Entry 5O0W (X-ray diffraction, 2.57 A resolution); this record covers chains A and B of the 8 polymer chains in the assembly.

[Chain A (and B)]
Molecule: Fructose-bisphosphate aldolase
From: Trypanosoma congolense (strain IL3000)
Notes: EC 4.1.2.13; chain B of this document is another copy of the same molecule, construct and numbering; everything in this record applies to it too
Reference sequence: G0UWE7 (G0UWE7_TRYCI); numbering as in UniProt (aligned over 1-372)
Amino-acid sequence (387 residues; each row starts with the number of its first residue):
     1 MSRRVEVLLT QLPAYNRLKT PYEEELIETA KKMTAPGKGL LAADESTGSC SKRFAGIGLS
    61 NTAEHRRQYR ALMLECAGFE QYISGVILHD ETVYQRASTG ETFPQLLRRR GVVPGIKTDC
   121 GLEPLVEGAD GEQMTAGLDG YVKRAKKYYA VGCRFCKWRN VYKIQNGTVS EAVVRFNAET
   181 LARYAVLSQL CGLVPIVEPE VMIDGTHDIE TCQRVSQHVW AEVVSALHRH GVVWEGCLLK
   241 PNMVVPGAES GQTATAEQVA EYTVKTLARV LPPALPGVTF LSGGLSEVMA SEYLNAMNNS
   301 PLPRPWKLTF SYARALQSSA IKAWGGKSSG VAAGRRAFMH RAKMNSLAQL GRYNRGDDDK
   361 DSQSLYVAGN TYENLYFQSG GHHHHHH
Unresolved in the structure: 1, 362-387 (chain B: 1, 360-387)
Sequence notes: expression tag (373-387)
From the paper describing this entry:
  - mutagenesis - A77E: unchanged binding to Nb474

[Chain A / chain B interface]
Residue-residue contacts - 49 pairs, chain A then chain B:
  Arg4(A) with Asn166(B)
  Leu12(A) with Thr168(B)
  Pro13(A) with Glu171(B); His218(B)
  Ala14(A) with Arg214(B); His218(B)
  Tyr15(A) with Gly167(B), hydrogen bond (side chain-backbone); Thr211(B); Arg214(B)
  Arg17(A) with Arg214(B); Arg269(B)
  Asn166(A) with Arg4(B), hydrogen bond
  Gly167(A) with Tyr15(B), hydrogen bond (backbone-side chain)
  Thr168(A) with Leu12(B)
  Glu171(A) with Pro13(B)
  Thr211(A) with Tyr15(B)
  Arg214(A) with Ala14(B); Tyr15(B); Arg17(B)
  His218(A) with Ala14(B)
  Ser225(A) with Ser225(B), hydrogen bond
  His228(A) with Arg269(B), hydrogen bond (side chain-backbone); Val270(B)
  Trp234(A) with Arg269(B)
  Glu235(A) with Arg269(B), salt bridge
  Ala268(A) with Pro272(B); Pro273(B); Ala274(B), hydrogen bond (backbone-backbone)
  Arg269(A) with Arg17(B); His228(B); Trp234(B); Glu235(B), salt bridge; Pro272(B); Ala274(B)
  Leu271(A) with Pro273(B)
  Pro272(A) with Ala268(B); Arg269(B)
  Pro273(A) with Ala268(B); Leu271(B); Pro273(B); Pro303(B); Pro305(B); Trp306(B), hydrophobic
  Ala274(A) with Ala268(B), hydrogen bond (backbone-backbone); Arg269(B)
  Pro303(A) with Pro273(B)
  Pro305(A) with Pro273(B); Pro305(B), hydrophobic
  Trp306(A) with Pro273(B), hydrophobic
Other interface residues (no listed pair), chain A (28 interface residues in all): Ala221, Val270
Other interface residues (no listed pair), chain B (29 interface residues in all): Val215, Ala221

[Overview]
28 residues of chain A face 29 of chain B across their interface, with 7 hydrogen bonds and 2 salt bridges.
Among the polar pairs are Glu235(A)-Arg269(B), Tyr15(A)-Gly167(B) and Asn166(A)-Arg4(B). From the paper: A77E
of chain A leaves binding to Nb474 unchanged.
Chain A and chain B are both Fructose-bisphosphate aldolase (Trypanosoma congolense (strain IL3000)); the
structure, Crystal structure of the complex between Nb474 and Trypanosoma congolense fructose-1,6-bisphosphate
aldolase, was determined by X-ray diffraction.
